6RD7 - chains 1 and M of the 18 polymer chains in the assembly; structure by electron microscopy, 2.73 A resolution.

[Chain 1]
Molecule: ATP synthase associated protein ASA1
From: Polytomella sp. Pringsheim 198.80
UniProtKB: Q85JD5 (Q85JD5_9CHLO); residues 1-618 here = UniProt positions 1-618
Amino-acid sequence (618 residues; row label = number of the first residue in the row):
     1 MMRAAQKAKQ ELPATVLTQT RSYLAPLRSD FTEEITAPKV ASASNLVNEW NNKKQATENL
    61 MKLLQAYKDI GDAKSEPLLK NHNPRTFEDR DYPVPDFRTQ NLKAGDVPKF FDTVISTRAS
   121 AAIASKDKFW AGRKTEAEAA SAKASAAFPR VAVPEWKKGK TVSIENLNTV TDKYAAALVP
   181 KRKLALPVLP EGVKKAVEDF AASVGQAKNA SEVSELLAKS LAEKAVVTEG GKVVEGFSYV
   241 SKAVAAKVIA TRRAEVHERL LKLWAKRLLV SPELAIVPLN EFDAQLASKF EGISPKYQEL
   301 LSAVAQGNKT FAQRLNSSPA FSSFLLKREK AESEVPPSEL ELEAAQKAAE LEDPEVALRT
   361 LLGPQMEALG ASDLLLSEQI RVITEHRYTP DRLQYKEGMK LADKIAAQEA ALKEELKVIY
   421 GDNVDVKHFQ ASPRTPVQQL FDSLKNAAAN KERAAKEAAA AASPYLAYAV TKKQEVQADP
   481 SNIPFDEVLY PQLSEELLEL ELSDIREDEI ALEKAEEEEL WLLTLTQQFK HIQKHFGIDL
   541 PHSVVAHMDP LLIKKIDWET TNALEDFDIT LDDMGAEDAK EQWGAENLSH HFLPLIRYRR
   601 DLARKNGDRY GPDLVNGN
Unresolved in the structure: 1-22, 618

[Chain M]
Molecule: Mitochondrial ATP synthase subunit 6
From: Polytomella sp. Pringsheim 198.80
UniProtKB: H8PGG3 (H8PGG3_9CHLO); residues 1-327 here = UniProt positions 1-327
Amino-acid sequence (327 residues; row label = number of the first residue in the row):
     1 MSVLSSVSMG SRIGSSLLGR SSAYLAQCGF STRSNLNGSI DTSSSVFQAL SSDNENKPAA
    61 SPLNVKLPGM SCSSILLPKT SRIAVPFGNQ TMAMSSVRDV KTGSLPTNFL TGVYRFWRSQ
   121 NPAEKPHDPV NDRLLPAVVD ASDKRASIGT WATTFFCTII SCNLLGLMPF NEAPTSGLGF
   181 ATGLGVSVWA TATILGLSKT GFKFPGHFIP GGTPWPMAFI FVPLETISYT FRAVSLGVRL
   241 WVNMLAGHTL LHILTGMALA LPFSLGFFSM VPATFGVCCL LSALVGLEYL VAVLQSGVFS
   301 ILSTVYVGEF NHDKFIGPAA KIVKKIH
Unresolved in the structure: 1-94, 206-218, 325-327
Ion coordination: Zn2+: His248, His252
Reported in the primary citation:
  - Zn2+ coordination: His248, His252
  - catalytic residues: His248, Glu288 (proposed by the authors, not directly observed)
  - conformationally variable residues (helix shift): Gly247 (proposed by the authors, not directly observed)

[How chain 1 and chain M interact]
Residue-residue contacts (36):
  Pro319(1) - Lys101(M)
  Phe536(1) - Thr102(M)
  Gly537(1) - Thr102(M)  hydrogen bond (backbone-side chain)
  Gly537(1) - Gly103(M)
  Ile538(1) - Lys101(M)  hydrogen bond (backbone-side chain)
  Ile538(1) - Thr102(M)
  Asp539(1) - Lys101(M)
  Leu540(1) - Val100(M)
  Leu540(1) - Lys101(M)
  Leu540(1) - Thr102(M)  hydrogen bond (backbone-backbone)
  Pro541(1) - Asp99(M)
  Pro541(1) - Val100(M)
  His542(1) - Asp99(M)  hydrogen bond (backbone-side chain)
  His542(1) - Val100(M)  hydrogen bond (backbone-backbone)
  His542(1) - Thr102(M)
  Ser543(1) - Asp99(M)  hydrogen bond
  Glu565(1) - Tyr114(M)
  Glu565(1) - Thr150(M)
  Asp566(1) - Tyr114(M)
  Asp566(1) - Arg118(M)  salt bridge
  Phe567(1) - Leu135(M)  hydrophobic
  Ile569(1) - Arg115(M)
  Ile569(1) - Arg118(M)
  Thr570(1) - Arg118(M)  hydrogen bond
  Thr570(1) - Ala123(M)
  Thr570(1) - Ser142(M)
  Asp573(1) - Arg118(M)  salt bridge
  Asp573(1) - Pro122(M)
  Asp573(1) - Ala123(M)  hydrogen bond (side chain-backbone)
  Met574(1) - Glu124(M)
  Met574(1) - Lys125(M)
  Met574(1) - Pro126(M)
  Met574(1) - Val138(M)  hydrophobic
  Ala576(1) - Val130(M)  hydrophobic
  Ala579(1) - Val130(M)  hydrophobic
  Gln582(1) - Asp132(M)  hydrogen bond
Other interface residues (no listed pair), chain 1 (24 interface residues in all): His535, Leu564, Asp568, Leu571, Gly575
Other interface residues (no listed pair), chain M (20 interface residues in all): Val139

[Summary]
24 residues of chain 1 and 20 residues of chain M are in contact, with 9 hydrogen bonds and 2 salt bridges.
Polar pairs include Asp566(1)-Arg118(M), Asp573(1)-Arg118(M) and Gly537(1)-Thr102(M). His248(M) and His252(M)
coordinate Zn2+. The paper reports catalytic residues His248(M) and Glu288(M); Zn2+ coordination by His248(M)
and His252(M).
Chain 1 is ATP synthase associated protein ASA1 and chain M is Mitochondrial ATP synthase subunit 6, both from
Polytomella sp. Pringsheim 198.80; the structure, CryoEM structure of Polytomella F-ATP synthase, c-ring
position 1, focussed refinement of Fo and peripheral stalk, was determined by electron microscopy together
with 6RD4, 6RD5, 6RD6, 6RD8, 6RD9, 6RDA and 46 further entries from the same study.
